PDB entry 6RI9 | electron microscopy, 3.70 A resolution | chains C and E of the 8 polymer chains in the assembly

# Chain C
Name: DNA-directed RNA polymerase subunit beta
Organism: Escherichia coli (strain K12)
Notes: EC 2.7.7.6
UniProtKB: P0A8V2 (RPOB_ECOLI); numbering as in UniProt (aligned over 1-1342)
Amino-acid sequence (1342 residues; row label = number of the first residue in the row):
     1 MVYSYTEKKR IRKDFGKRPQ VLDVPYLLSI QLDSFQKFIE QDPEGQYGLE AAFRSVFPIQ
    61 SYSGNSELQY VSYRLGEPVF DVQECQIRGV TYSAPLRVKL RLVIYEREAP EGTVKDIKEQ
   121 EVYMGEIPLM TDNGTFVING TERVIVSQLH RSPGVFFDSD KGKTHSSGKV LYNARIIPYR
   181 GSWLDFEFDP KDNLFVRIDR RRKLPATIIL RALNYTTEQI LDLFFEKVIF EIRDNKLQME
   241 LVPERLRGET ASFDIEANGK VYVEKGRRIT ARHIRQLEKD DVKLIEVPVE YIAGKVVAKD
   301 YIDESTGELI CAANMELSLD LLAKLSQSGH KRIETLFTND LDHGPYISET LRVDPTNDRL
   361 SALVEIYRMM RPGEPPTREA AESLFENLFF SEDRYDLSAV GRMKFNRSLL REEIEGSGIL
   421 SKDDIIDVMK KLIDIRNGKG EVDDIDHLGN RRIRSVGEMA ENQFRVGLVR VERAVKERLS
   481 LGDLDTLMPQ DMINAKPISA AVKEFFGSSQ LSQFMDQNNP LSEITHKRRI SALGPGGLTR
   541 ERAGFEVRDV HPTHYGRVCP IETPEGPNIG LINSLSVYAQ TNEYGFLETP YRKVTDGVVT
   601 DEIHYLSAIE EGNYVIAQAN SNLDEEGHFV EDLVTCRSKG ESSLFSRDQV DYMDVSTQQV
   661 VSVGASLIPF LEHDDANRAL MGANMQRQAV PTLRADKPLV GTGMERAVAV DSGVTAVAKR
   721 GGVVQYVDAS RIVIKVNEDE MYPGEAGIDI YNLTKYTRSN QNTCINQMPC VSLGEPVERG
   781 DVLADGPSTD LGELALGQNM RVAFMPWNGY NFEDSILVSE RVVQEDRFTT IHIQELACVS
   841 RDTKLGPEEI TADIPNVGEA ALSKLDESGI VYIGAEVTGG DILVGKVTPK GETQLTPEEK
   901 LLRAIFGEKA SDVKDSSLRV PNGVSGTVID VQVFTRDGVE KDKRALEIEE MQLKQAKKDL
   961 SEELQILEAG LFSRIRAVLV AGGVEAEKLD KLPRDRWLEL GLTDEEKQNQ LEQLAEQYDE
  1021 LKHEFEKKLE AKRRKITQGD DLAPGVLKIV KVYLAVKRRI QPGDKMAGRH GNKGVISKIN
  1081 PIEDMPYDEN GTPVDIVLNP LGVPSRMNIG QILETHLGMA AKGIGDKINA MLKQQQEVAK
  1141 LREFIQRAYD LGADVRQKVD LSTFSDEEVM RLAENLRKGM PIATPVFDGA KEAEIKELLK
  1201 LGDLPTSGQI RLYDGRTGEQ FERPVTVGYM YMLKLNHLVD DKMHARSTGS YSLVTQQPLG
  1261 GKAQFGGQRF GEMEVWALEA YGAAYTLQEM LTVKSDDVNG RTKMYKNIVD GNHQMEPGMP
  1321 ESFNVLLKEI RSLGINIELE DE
Disordered / not traced: 1, 891-912
UniProt features mapped onto this chain:
  - modified residue (N6-acetyllysine): K1022, K1200
  - mutagenesis: I561 (I561S: Resistant to antibiotics salinamide A and B), I569 (I569S: Resistant to antibiotics salinamide A and B), A665 (A665E: Resistant to antibiotics salinamide A and B), D675 (D675A/G: Resistant to antibiotics salinamide A and B), N677 (N677H/K: Resistant to antibiotics salinamide A and B), L680 (L680M: Resistant to antibiotics salinamide A and B), E813 (E813K: Disrupts the enzyme's active center)

# Chain E
Name: DNA-directed RNA polymerase subunit omega
Organism: Escherichia coli (strain K12)
Notes: EC 2.7.7.6
UniProtKB: P0A800 (RPOZ_ECOLI); residues 1-91 here = UniProt positions 1-91
Amino-acid sequence (91 residues; each row starts with the number of its first residue):
     1 MARVTVQDAV EKIGNRFDLV LVAARRARQM QVGGKDPLVP EENDKTTVIA LREIEEGLIN
    61 NQILDVRERQ EQQEQEAAEL QAVTAIAEGR R
Disordered / not traced: 1, 75-91

# Chain C / chain E interface
Contacting residue pairs (7):
  G1282(C) - F17(E)
  Y1285(C) - L21(E)  hydrophobic
  G1311(C) - Q31(E)
  N1312(C) - V32(E)
  H1313(C) - R28(E)
  H1313(C) - Q31(E)
  Q1314(C) - R28(E)  hydrogen bond

# Overview
6 residues of chain C face 5 of chain E across their interface, with 1 hydrogen bond. Its one hydrogen-bonded
contact is Q1314(C)-R28(E). From UniProt: 7 mutagenesis sites on chain C.
Here chain C is DNA-directed RNA polymerase subunit beta and chain E is DNA-directed RNA polymerase subunit
omega, both from Escherichia coli (strain K12). Entry 6RI9 (Cryo-EM structure of E. coli RNA polymerase
backtracked elongation complex in non-swiveled state) was determined by electron microscopy together with
6RH3, 6RI7, 6RIN and 6RIP from the same study.
